PDB entry 5B40 | X-ray diffraction, 3.33 A resolution | chains D and I of the 10 polymer chains in the assembly

[Chain D]
Molecule: Histone H2B type 1-J
From: Homo sapiens
Reference sequence: P06899 (H2B1J_HUMAN); residues 0-125 here correspond to UniProt positions 1-126 (UniProt number = residue number + 1)
Amino-acid sequence (129 residues; row label = number of the first residue in the row; numbers below 1 keep their minus sign (Gly-3 is residue -3)):
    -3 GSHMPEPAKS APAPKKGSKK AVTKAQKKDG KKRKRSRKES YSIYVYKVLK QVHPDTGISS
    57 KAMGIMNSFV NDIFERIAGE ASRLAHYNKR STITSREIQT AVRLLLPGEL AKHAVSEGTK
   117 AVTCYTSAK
Disordered / not traced: -3 to 31, 125
Sequence notes: expression tag (-3 to -1); engineered mutation Cys120 (Lys121 in P06899)

[Chain I]
Molecule: 146-nt DNA strand
Sequence (146 nucleotides; each row starts with the number of its first residue):
     1 ATCAATATCC ACCTGCAGAT TCTACCAAAA GTGTATTTGG AAACTGCTCC ATCAAAAGGC
    61 ATGTTCAGCT GAATTCAGCT GAACATGCCT TTTGATGGAG CAGTTTCCAA ATACACTTTT
   121 GGTAGAATCT GCAGGTGGAT ATTGAT

[How chain D and chain I interact]
Residue-residue contacts - 15 pairs, chain D then chain I:
  Ser32(D) with DG103(I), phosphate contact
  Arg33(D) with DA27(I), hydrogen bond to the phosphate; DA28(I), salt bridge to the phosphate
  Glu35(D) with DA29(I), phosphate contact
  Tyr42(D) with DT20(I), hydrogen bond to the phosphate
  Gly53(D) with DT20(I), phosphate contact
  Ile54(D) with DA19(I), sugar contact; DT20(I), hydrogen bond to the phosphate
  Ser55(D) with DA19(I), phosphate contact
  Ser56(D) with DA19(I), hydrogen bond to the phosphate
  Arg86(D) with DG39(I), phosphate contact; DG40(I), salt bridge to the phosphate
  Ser87(D) with DT38(I), phosphate contact; DG39(I), hydrogen bond to the phosphate
  Thr88(D) with DG39(I), hydrogen bond to the phosphate
Other interface residues (no listed pair), chain I (10 interface residues in all): DT21

[Summary]
11 residues of chain D and 10 residues of chain I are in contact; the contacts include 6 hydrogen bonds and 2
salt bridges. Polar contacts include Arg33(D)-DA27(I), Tyr42(D)-DT20(I) and Ile54(D)-DT20(I).
Here chain D is Histone H2B type 1-J (Homo sapiens) and chain I is a 146-nt DNA strand. Entry 5B40 (The
nucleosome structure containing H2B-K120 and H4-K31 monoubiquitinations) was determined by X-ray diffraction.
